3J9X - chains O and 7 of the 60 polymer chains in the assembly; structure by electron microscopy, 3.80 A resolution.

Chain O:
Protein: coat protein
From: Sulfolobus islandicus rod-shaped virus 2
UniProtKB: Q8V9P2 (Q8V9P2_9VIRU); residues 7-134 here = UniProt positions 7-134
Sequence (128 residues; numbered 7 to 134; the number before each row is that of its first residue):
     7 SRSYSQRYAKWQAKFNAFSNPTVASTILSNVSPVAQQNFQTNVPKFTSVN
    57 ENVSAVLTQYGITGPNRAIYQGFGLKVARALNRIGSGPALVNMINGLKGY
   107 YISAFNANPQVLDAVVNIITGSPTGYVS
Reported in the primary citation:
  - binding site for the 348-nt DNA strand: Trp-17, Phe-21, Arg-73, Arg-89
  - binding site for the 348-nt DNA strand (chain 7): Arg-8, Lys-16, Lys-20, Phe-24, Val-37, Asn-44, Asn-48, Phe-52, Lys-82, Arg-85

Chain 7:
Molecule: 348-nt DNA strand
From: Sulfolobus islandicus rod-shaped virus 2
Sequence (348 nucleotides; numbered 1 to 348; the number before each row is that of its first residue):
     1 ATATATATATATATATATATATATATATATATATATATATATATATATAT
    51 ATATATATATATATATATATATATATATATATATATATATATATATATAT
   101 ATATATATATATATATATATATATATATATATATATATATATATATATAT
   151 ATATATATATATATATATATATATATATATATATATATATATATATATAT
   201 ATATATATATATATATATATATATATATATATATATATATATATATATAT
   251 ATATATATATATATATATATATATATATATATATATATATATATATATAT
   301 ATATATATATATATATATATATATATATATATATATATATATATATAT

Interface between chain O and chain 7:
Contacting residue pairs (36; chain O residue first):
  Ser-7(O) / DA261(7)  hydrogen bond to the phosphate
  Arg-8(O) / DT260(7)  salt bridge to the phosphate
  Arg-8(O) / DA261(7)  hydrogen bond to the phosphate
  Arg-13(O) / DA259(7)  hydrogen bond to the base
  Arg-13(O) / DT260(7)  sugar contact
  Lys-16(O) / DA259(7)  salt bridge to the phosphate
  Trp-17(O) / DT258(7)  base contact
  Trp-17(O) / DA259(7)  sugar contact
  Lys-20(O) / DT258(7)  phosphate contact
  Lys-20(O) / DA259(7)  salt bridge to the phosphate
  Phe-24(O) / DA257(7)  sugar contact
  Ile-33(O) / DA257(7)  phosphate contact
  Val-37(O) / DT256(7)  phosphate contact
  Val-37(O) / DA257(7)  phosphate contact
  Ala-41(O) / DA255(7)  phosphate contact
  Ala-41(O) / DT256(7)  phosphate contact
  Asn-44(O) / DA255(7)  phosphate contact
  Asn-44(O) / DT256(7)  hydrogen bond to the phosphate
  Phe-45(O) / DA255(7)  sugar contact
  Asn-48(O) / DT254(7)  phosphate contact
  Asn-48(O) / DA255(7)  hydrogen bond to the phosphate
  Val-49(O) / DT254(7)  sugar contact
  Phe-52(O) / DA253(7)  phosphate contact
  Phe-52(O) / DT254(7)  sugar contact
  Gly-78(O) / DT252(7)  sugar contact
  Leu-81(O) / DT252(7)  base contact
  Leu-81(O) / DA253(7)  sugar contact
  Lys-82(O) / DT252(7)  phosphate contact
  Lys-82(O) / DA253(7)  phosphate contact
  Arg-85(O) / DA253(7)  salt bridge to the phosphate
  Arg-85(O) / DT254(7)  salt bridge to the phosphate
  Arg-89(O) / DT254(7)  salt bridge to the phosphate
  Tyr-106(O) / DA251(7)  phosphate contact
  Tyr-106(O) / DT252(7)  hydrogen bond to the phosphate
  Tyr-107(O) / DT252(7)  sugar contact
  Phe-111(O) / DA251(7)  sugar contact
Also at the interface, not in a pair above, chain O (26 interface residues in all): Leu-34, Val-40, Ala-74

In short:
The interface between chain O and chain 7 involves 26 residues on one side and 11 on the other; the contacts
include 6 hydrogen bonds and 6 salt bridges. Polar contacts include Arg-13(O)/DA259(7), Ser-7(O)/DA261(7) and
Arg-8(O)/DA261(7). From the paper: a binding site for the 348-nt DNA strand (chain 7) at Arg-8(O), Lys-16(O)
and Lys-20(O) among others; a binding site for the 348-nt DNA strand at Trp-17(O), Phe-21(O) and Arg-73(O)
among others.
Chain O is coat protein and chain 7 is a 348-nt DNA strand, both from Sulfolobus islandicus rod-shaped virus
2; the structure, A Virus that Infects a Hyperthermophile Encapsidates A-Form DNA, was determined by electron
microscopy.
